6PPO - chains A and D of the 5 polymer chains in the assembly; structure by electron microscopy, 3.20 A resolution.

== Chain A ==
Molecule: Capsid protein VP1
From: Rhinovirus C
Notes: EC 3.4.22.29, 3.6.1.15, 3.4.22.28, 2.7.7.48
UniProt: E5D8F2 (E5D8F2_9ENTO); residues 1-279 here correspond to UniProt positions 568-846 (UniProt number = residue number + 567)
Amino-acid sequence (279 residues; numbered 1 to 279; the number before each row is that of its first residue):
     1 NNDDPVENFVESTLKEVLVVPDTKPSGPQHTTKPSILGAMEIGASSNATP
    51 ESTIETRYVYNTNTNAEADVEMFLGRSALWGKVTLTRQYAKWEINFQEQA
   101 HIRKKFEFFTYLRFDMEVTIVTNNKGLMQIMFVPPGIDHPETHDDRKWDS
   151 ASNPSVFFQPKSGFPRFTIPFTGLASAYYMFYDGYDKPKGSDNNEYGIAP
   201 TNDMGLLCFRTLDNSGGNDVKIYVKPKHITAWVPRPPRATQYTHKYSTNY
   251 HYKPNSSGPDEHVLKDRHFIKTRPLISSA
Unresolved in the structure: 1-18
Construct notes: variant K125 (Thr692 in E5D8F2)
Curated features (UniProtKB/Swiss-Prot):
  - site: A279 (Cleavage)

== Chain D ==
Molecule: Capsid protein VP4
From: Rhinovirus C
Notes: EC 3.4.22.29, 3.6.1.15, 3.4.22.28, 2.7.7.48
UniProt: E5D8F2 (E5D8F2_9ENTO); residues 1-66 here correspond to UniProt positions 2-67 (UniProt number = residue number + 1)
Amino-acid sequence (66 residues; numbered 1 to 66; the number before each row is that of its first residue):
     1 GAQVSRQNNGTHENGVTASNGSVIKYFNINYYKDSASSGLSRQDFSQDPS
    51 KFTQPLVDTLTNPALM
Unresolved in the structure: 1-27, 43-47, 58-66
Curated features (UniProtKB/Swiss-Prot):
  - site: M66 (Cleavage)
  - lipidation: G1 (N-myristoyl glycine)

== Interface between chain A and chain D ==
Residue-residue contacts (23; chain A residue first):
  I42(A) with L56(D)
  G43(A) with P55(D)
  A44(A) with T53(D); Q54(D); L56(D), hydrophobic
  S45(A) with T53(D), hydrogen bond (backbone-backbone); Q54(D), hydrogen bond (backbone-side chain)
  N47(A) with Q54(D), hydrogen bond
  E71(A) with L40(D); S41(D), hydrogen bond
  D115(A) with A36(D)
  T168(A) with A36(D)
  P170(A) with A36(D), hydrophobic
  K225(A) with L40(D)
  K227(A) with A36(D), hydrogen bond (side chain-backbone); S37(D); S38(D), hydrogen bond (side chain-backbone); L40(D)
  H228(A) with S35(D); A36(D); S38(D); G39(D), hydrogen bond (side chain-backbone)
  P234(A) with F52(D), hydrophobic
Also at the interface, not in a pair above, chain A (17 interface residues in all): S46, M72, G75, P226

== In short ==
Chain A and chain D form an interface of 17 and 12 residues respectively; the contacts include 7 hydrogen
bonds. Among the polar pairs are S45(A)-Q54(D), N47(A)-Q54(D) and E71(A)-S41(D).
Here chain A is Capsid protein VP1 and chain D is Capsid protein VP4, both from Rhinovirus C. Entry 6PPO
(Rhinovirus C15 complexed with domain I of receptor CDHR3) was determined by electron microscopy, deposited
together with 6PSF.
